6YW3 - chains A and S of the 3 polymer chains in the assembly; structure by X-ray diffraction, 2.28 A resolution.

Chain A:
Name: Egl nine homolog 1
Source organism: Homo sapiens
Notes: EC 1.14.11.29
UniProtKB: Q9GZT9 (EGLN1_HUMAN); residues 181-407 here = UniProt positions 181-407
Sequence (233 residues; row label = number of the first residue in the row):
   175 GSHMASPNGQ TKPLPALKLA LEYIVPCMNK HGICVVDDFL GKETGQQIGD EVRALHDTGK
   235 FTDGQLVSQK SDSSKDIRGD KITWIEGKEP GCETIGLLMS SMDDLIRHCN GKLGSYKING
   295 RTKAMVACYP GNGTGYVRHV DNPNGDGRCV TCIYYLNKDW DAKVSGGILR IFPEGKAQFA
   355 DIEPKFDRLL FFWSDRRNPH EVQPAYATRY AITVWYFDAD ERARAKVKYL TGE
Not modelled in the structure: 175-184
Differences from the reference sequence: expression tag (175-180)
Ion coordination: Mn2+: His313, Asp315, His374 (together with N-oxalylglycine)
Ligand contacts: N-oxalylglycine (OGA): Arg252, Asp254, Met299, Tyr303, Tyr310, His313, Asp315, Ile327, Tyr329, Leu343, His374, Val376, Arg383, Ala385, Trp389
UniProt features mapped onto this chain:
  - region: Val241 to Ile251 (Beta(2)beta(3) 'finger-like' loop)
  - binding site (Fe cation): His313, Asp315, His374
  - binding site (2-oxoglutarate): Arg383
  - modified residue (S-nitrosocysteine): Cys201, Cys208, Cys302, Cys323, Cys326
  - natural variant: Pro317 (P317R: In ECYT3), Arg371 (R371H: In ECYT3)
  - mutagenesis: Cys201 (C201A: Little change in enzyme activity), Cys208 (C208A: Little change in enzyme activity), Arg252 (R252A: Reduced C-terminal ODD domain (CODD) hydroxylation of HIF1A), Asp254 (D254A/K: Reduced C-terminal ODD domain (CODD) hxdroxylation of HIF1A), Cys266 (C266A: Little change in enzyme activity), Cys283 (C283A: Little change in enzyme activity), Cys302 (C302A: Slight increase in enzyme activity), Tyr303 (Y303F: No effect), Cys323 (C323A: Little change in enzyme activity), Cys326 (C326A: Slight increase in enzyme activity), Arg383 (R383A: Reduces enzyme activity by 95%)
From the paper describing this entry:
  - conformationally variable residues: Lys400 to Thr405

Chain S:
Name: Hypoxia-inducible factor 1-alpha
UniProtKB: Q16665 (HIF1A_HUMAN); residues 556-574 here = UniProt positions 556-574
Sequence (19 residues; each row starts with the number of its first residue):
   556 DLDLEMLAPY IPMDDDFQL
Not modelled in the structure: 556-557

Chain A / chain S interface:
Residue-residue contacts (53):
  Gln239(A) - Pro564(S)
  Gln239(A) - Tyr565(S)  hydrogen bond (backbone-backbone)
  Leu240(A) - Met561(S)
  Leu240(A) - Leu562(S)
  Leu240(A) - Ala563(S)
  Leu240(A) - Tyr565(S)
  Val241(A) - Glu560(S)
  Val241(A) - Ala563(S)  hydrogen bond (backbone-backbone)
  Val241(A) - Pro564(S)
  Val241(A) - Tyr565(S)
  Ser242(A) - Glu560(S)
  Ser242(A) - Met561(S)
  Lys244(A) - Met561(S)
  Ile251(A) - Leu562(S)  hydrophobic
  Arg252(A) - Pro564(S)
  Arg252(A) - Tyr565(S)
  Trp258(A) - Tyr565(S)
  Asp277(A) - Phe572(S)
  Asp277(A) - Leu574(S)
  Arg281(A) - Leu574(S)  hydrogen bond (side chain-backbone)
  Ile292(A) - Leu574(S)  hydrophobic
  Asn293(A) - Gln573(S)
  Asn293(A) - Leu574(S)  hydrogen bond (backbone-backbone)
  Gly294(A) - Phe572(S)
  Gly294(A) - Gln573(S)
  Gly294(A) - Leu574(S)
  Arg295(A) - Asp571(S)
  Arg295(A) - Phe572(S)  hydrogen bond (backbone-backbone)
  Tyr310(A) - Leu562(S)  hydrogen bond (side chain-backbone)
  Tyr310(A) - Ala563(S)
  Tyr310(A) - Pro564(S)
  Arg312(A) - Leu562(S)
  His313(A) - Leu562(S)
  His313(A) - Pro564(S)
  Val314(A) - Ala563(S)
  Asp315(A) - Ala563(S)
  Asp315(A) - Pro564(S)
  Pro317(A) - Leu559(S)  hydrophobic
  Pro317(A) - Ala563(S)
  Asn318(A) - Glu560(S)
  Arg322(A) - Pro564(S)  hydrogen bond (side chain-backbone)
  Arg322(A) - Ile566(S)
  Arg370(A) - Leu559(S)
  Trp389(A) - Pro564(S)  hydrophobic
  Trp389(A) - Ile566(S)  hydrophobic
  Phe391(A) - Ile566(S)  hydrophobic
  Phe391(A) - Asp571(S)
  Arg396(A) - Ile566(S)
  Arg396(A) - Pro567(S)  hydrogen bond (side chain-backbone)
  Arg396(A) - Met568(S)  hydrogen bond
  Arg396(A) - Asp571(S)  salt bridge
  Lys400(A) - Met568(S)
  Lys400(A) - Asp571(S)  salt bridge
Interface residues without a listed pair, chain A (34 interface residues in all): Glu260, Thr296, Lys297, Val311, Asp320, Tyr390, Ala399
Interface residues without a listed pair, chain S (16 interface residues in all): Asp569, Asp570

Overview:
The interface between chain A and chain S involves 34 residues on one side and 16 on the other, with 9
hydrogen bonds and 2 salt bridges. Among the polar pairs are Arg396(A)-Asp571(S), Lys400(A)-Asp571(S) and
Arg281(A)-Leu574(S). Bound to chain A: N-oxalylglycine. From the paper: conformational variability at
Lys400(A).
Chain A is Egl nine homolog 1 (Homo sapiens) and chain S is Hypoxia-inducible factor 1-alpha; the structure,
HIF PROLYL HYDROXYLASE 2 (PHD2/ EGLN1) in complex with N-Oxalyl Glycine (NOG), HIF-1ALPHA CODD (556-574) and
..., was determined by X-ray diffraction together with 6YW1, 6YW2 and 6YW4 from the same study.
